PDB entry 5YVI | X-ray diffraction, 2.90 A resolution | chains A and B

# Chain A
Name: Transportin-1
Organism: Homo sapiens
Notes: fragment: truncated residues 345-375 replaced with ggsggsg
UniProtKB: Q92973 (TNPO1_HUMAN); the construct has insertions or renumbered stretches relative to UniProt, so the offset changes along the chain: 1-318 = UniProt 9-326; 343-360 = UniProt 327-344; 368-890 = UniProt 376-898
Amino-acid sequence (868 residues; numbered -1 to 890; 24 numbers in that range are skipped by the numbering (no residue carries them; nothing is unmodelled there); the number before each row is that of its first residue; numbers below 1 keep their minus sign (Gly-1 is residue -1)):
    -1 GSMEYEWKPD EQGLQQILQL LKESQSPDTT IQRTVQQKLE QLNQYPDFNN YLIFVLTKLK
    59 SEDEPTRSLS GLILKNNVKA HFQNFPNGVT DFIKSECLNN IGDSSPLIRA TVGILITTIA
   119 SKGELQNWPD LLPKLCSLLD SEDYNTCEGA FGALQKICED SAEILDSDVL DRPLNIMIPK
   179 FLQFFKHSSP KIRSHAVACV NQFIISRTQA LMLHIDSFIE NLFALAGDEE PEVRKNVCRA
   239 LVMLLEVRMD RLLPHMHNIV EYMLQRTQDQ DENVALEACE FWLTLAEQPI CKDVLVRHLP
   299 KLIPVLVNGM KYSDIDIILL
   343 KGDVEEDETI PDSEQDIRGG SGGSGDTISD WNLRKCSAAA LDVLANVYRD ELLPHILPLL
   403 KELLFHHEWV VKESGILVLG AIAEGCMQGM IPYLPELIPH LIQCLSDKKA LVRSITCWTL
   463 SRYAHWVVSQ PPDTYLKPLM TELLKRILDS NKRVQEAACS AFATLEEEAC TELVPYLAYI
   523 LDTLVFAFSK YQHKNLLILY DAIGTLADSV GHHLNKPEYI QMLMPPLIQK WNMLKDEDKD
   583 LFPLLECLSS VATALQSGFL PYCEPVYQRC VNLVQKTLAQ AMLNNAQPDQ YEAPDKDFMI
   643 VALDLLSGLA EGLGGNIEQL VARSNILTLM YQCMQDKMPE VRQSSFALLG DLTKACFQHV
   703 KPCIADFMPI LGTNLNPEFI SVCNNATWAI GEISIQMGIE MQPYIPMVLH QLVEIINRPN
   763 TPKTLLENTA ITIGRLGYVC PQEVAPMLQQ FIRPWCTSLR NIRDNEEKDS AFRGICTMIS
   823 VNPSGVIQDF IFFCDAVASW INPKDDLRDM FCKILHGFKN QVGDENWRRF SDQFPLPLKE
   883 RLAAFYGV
Not modelled in the structure: -1 to 3, 166-167, 343-371, 821, 864-866
Differences from the reference sequence: expression tag (-1 to 0); linker (361-367)
Swiss-Prot annotation at these positions:
  - site (Important for interaction with cargo nuclear localization signals): Trp460, Trp730

# Chain B
Name: RNA-binding protein FUS
Organism: Homo sapiens
Notes: fragment: C-terminal domain
UniProtKB: P35637 (FUS_HUMAN); residue numbers follow UniProt; this construct covers 456-526
Amino-acid sequence (73 residues; each row starts with the number of its first residue):
   454 GSGGGPGGSH MGGNYGDDRR GGRGGYDRGG YRGRGGDRGG FRGGRGGGDR GGFGPGKMDS
   514 RGEHRQDRRE RPY
Not modelled in the structure: 454-507
Differences from the reference sequence: expression tag (454-455)
Swiss-Prot annotation at these positions:
  - modified residue (Asymmetric dimethylarginine): Arg473, Arg476, Arg481, Arg485, Arg487, Arg491, Arg495, Arg498, Arg503
  - natural variant: Gly507 (G507D: In ALS6), Arg514 (R514G: In ALS6; R514S: In ALS6), Gly515 (G515C: In ALS6), His517 (H517Q: Does not affect protein nuclear localization), Arg518 (R518K: In ALS6), Arg521 (R521C: In ALS6; R521G: In ALS6; R521H: In ALS6), Arg522 (R522G: In ALS6), Arg524 (R524S: In ALS6; R524T: In ALS6), Pro525 (P525L: In ALS6), Tyr526 (Y526YY: In ALS6; uncertain significance)

# How chain A and chain B interact
Contacting residue pairs (54; chain A residue first):
  Trp373(A) - Tyr526(B)
  Lys377(A) - Pro525(B)
  Lys377(A) - Tyr526(B)
  Ala380(A) - Tyr526(B)  hydrophobic
  Ala381(A) - Tyr526(B)  hydrophobic
  Asp384(A) - Tyr526(B)  hydrogen bond
  Leu419(A) - Pro525(B)  hydrophobic
  Ala423(A) - Tyr526(B)
  Ile457(A) - Pro525(B)  hydrophobic
  Trp460(A) - Pro525(B)
  Trp460(A) - Tyr526(B)  hydrophobic
  Arg464(A) - Tyr526(B)
  Glu498(A) - Glu523(B)
  Ala499(A) - Glu523(B)
  Ser502(A) - Arg522(B)
  Ser502(A) - Glu523(B)  hydrogen bond (side chain-backbone)
  Ala505(A) - Arg522(B)
  Thr506(A) - Arg522(B)
  Glu509(A) - Gln519(B)  hydrogen bond
  Glu509(A) - Arg522(B)  salt bridge
  Ile540(A) - Arg521(B)
  Asp543(A) - Arg518(B)
  Asp543(A) - Arg521(B)  salt bridge
  Gly546(A) - Arg518(B)
  Thr547(A) - Arg518(B)
  Thr547(A) - Arg522(B)
  Asp550(A) - Arg518(B)  salt bridge
  Pro585(A) - Arg521(B)
  Glu588(A) - Arg514(B)
  Glu588(A) - His517(B)  salt bridge
  Glu588(A) - Arg518(B)
  Glu588(A) - Arg521(B)  salt bridge
  Cys589(A) - Arg518(B)
  Ser591(A) - Arg514(B)  hydrogen bond
  Ser592(A) - Arg514(B)  hydrogen bond
  Ser592(A) - Arg518(B)  hydrogen bond
  Asp646(A) - Asp512(B)
  Asp646(A) - Arg514(B)  salt bridge
  Ser649(A) - Lys510(B)
  Glu653(A) - Lys510(B)  salt bridge
  Gln685(A) - Met511(B)
  Gln685(A) - Ser513(B)
  Ala689(A) - Lys510(B)
  Asp693(A) - Lys510(B)  salt bridge
  Ile722(A) - Met511(B)  hydrophobic
  Asn726(A) - Lys510(B)
  Asn726(A) - Met511(B)
  Asn727(A) - Lys510(B)
  Asn727(A) - Met511(B)  hydrogen bond (side chain-backbone)
  Trp730(A) - Lys510(B)
  Glu769(A) - Pro508(B)
  Asn770(A) - Pro508(B)
  Asn770(A) - Gly509(B)
  Asn770(A) - Lys510(B)
Also at the interface, not in a pair above, chain A (46 interface residues in all): Arg376, Ser456, Phe584, Ser723, Lys765, Thr766, Leu767, Ile773
Also at the interface, not in a pair above, chain B (16 interface residues in all): Arg524

# Summary
Chain A and chain B form an interface of 46 and 16 residues respectively, with 7 hydrogen bonds and 8 salt
bridges. Among the polar pairs are Glu509(A)-Arg522(B), Asp543(A)-Arg521(B) and Asp550(A)-Arg518(B).
Here chain A is Transportin-1 and chain B is RNA-binding protein FUS, both from Homo sapiens. Entry 5YVI
(Crystal structure of Karyopherin beta2 in complex with FUS(456-526)) was determined by X-ray diffraction,
deposited together with 5YVG and 5YVH.
